Entry 1P0Y (X-ray diffraction, 2.55 A resolution); this record covers chain A.

Chain A:
Name: Ribulose-1,5 bisphosphate carboxylase/oxygenase large subunit N-methyltransferase, chloroplast
From: Pisum sativum
Notes: EC 2.1.1.127
UniProt: Q43088 (RBCMT_PEA); numbering as in UniProt (aligned over 46-482)
Sequence (444 residues; row label = number of the first residue in the row):
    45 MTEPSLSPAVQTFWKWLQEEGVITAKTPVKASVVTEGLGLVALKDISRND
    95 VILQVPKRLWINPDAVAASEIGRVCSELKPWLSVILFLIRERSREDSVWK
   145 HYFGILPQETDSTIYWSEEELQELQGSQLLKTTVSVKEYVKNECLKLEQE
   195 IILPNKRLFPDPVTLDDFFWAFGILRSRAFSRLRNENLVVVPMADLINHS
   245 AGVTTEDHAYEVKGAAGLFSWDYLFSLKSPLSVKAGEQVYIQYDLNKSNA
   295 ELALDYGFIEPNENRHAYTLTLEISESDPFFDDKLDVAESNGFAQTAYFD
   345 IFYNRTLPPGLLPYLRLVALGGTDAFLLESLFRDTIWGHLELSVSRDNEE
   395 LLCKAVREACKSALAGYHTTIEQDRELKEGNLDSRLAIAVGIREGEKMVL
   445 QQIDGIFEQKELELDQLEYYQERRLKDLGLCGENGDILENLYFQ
Disordered / not traced: 45-48, 258-265, 487-488
Sequence notes: initiating methionine (45); engineered mutation E483, N484, L485, Y486, F487, Q488
Residues lining bound ligands: S-adenosylhomocysteine (SAH): E80, G81, L82, P151, T154, S221, R222, D239, L240, I241, N242, H243, Y287, Y300, G301, F302
UniProt features mapped onto this chain:
  - binding site (S-adenosyl-L-methionine): E80 to L82, R222, N242, H243
  - binding site (substrate): R222, R226, D239, Y254, Y287, Y300
  - mutagenesis: E281 (E281Q: No effect on substrate affinity, but reduced catalytic activity)

In short:
Chain A binds S-adenosylhomocysteine. Curated annotation (UniProt) lists 6 S-adenosyl-L-methionine-binding
residues, 6 substrate-binding residues and one mutagenesis site.
Chain A is Ribulose-1,5 bisphosphate carboxylase/oxygenase large subunit N-methyltransferase, chloroplast
(Pisum sativum); the structure, Crystal structure of the SET domain of LSMT bound to MeLysine and AdoHcy, was
determined by X-ray diffraction (same publication as 1OZV).
